7RTR - chains A and E of the 5 polymer chains in the assembly; structure by X-ray diffraction, 2.60 A resolution.

# Chain A
Name: HLA class I antigen
Source organism: Homo sapiens
Reference sequence: Q53Z42 (Q53Z42_HUMAN); residues -23 to 341 here correspond to UniProt positions 1-365 (UniProt number = residue number + 24)
Chain sequence (365 residues; each row starts with the number of its first residue; numbers below 1 keep their minus sign (Met-23 is residue -23)):
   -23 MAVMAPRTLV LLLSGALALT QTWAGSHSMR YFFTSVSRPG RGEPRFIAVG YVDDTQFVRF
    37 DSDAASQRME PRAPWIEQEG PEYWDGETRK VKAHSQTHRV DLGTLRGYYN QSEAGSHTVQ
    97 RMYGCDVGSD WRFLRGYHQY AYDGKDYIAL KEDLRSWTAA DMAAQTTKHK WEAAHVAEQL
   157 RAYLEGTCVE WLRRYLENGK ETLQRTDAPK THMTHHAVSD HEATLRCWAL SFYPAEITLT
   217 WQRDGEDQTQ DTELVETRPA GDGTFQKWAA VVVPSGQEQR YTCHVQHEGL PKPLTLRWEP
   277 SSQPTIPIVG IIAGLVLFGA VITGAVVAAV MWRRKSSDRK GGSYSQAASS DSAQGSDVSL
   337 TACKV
Disordered / not traced: -23 to 0, 219-222, 227, 249-250, 257, 275-341
Disulfide bonds: Cys101-Cys164, Cys203-Cys259

# Chain E
Name: YLQ-SG3 TCR beta chain (TRBV7-9)
Source organism: Homo sapiens
Chain sequence (241 residues; row label = number of the first residue in the row; note: 12 numbers in that range are skipped by the numbering (no residue carries them; nothing is unmodelled there)):
     1 DTGVSQNPRH KITKRGQNVT FRCDPISEH
    37 NRLYWYRQTL GQGPEFLTYF QN
    63 EAQLEKSRLL SDRFSAERP
    83 KGSFSTLEIQ RTEQGDSAMY LCASSPDIEQ YFGPGTRLTV TEDLKNVFPP EVAVFEPSEA
   143 EISHTQKATL VCLATGFYPD HVELSWWVNG KEVHSGVCTD PQPLKEQPAL NDSRYALSSR
   203 LRVSATFWQN PRNHFRCQVQ FYGLSENDEW TQDRAKPVTQ IVSAEAWGRA D
Disordered / not traced: 1-2
Disulfide bonds: Cys23-Cys104, Cys154-Cys219

# Interface between chain A and chain E
Residue-residue contacts (7; chain A residue first):
  Gln72(A) - Gln57(E)
  Gln72(A) - Leu66(E)
  Thr73(A) - Gln57(E)  hydrogen bond
  Val76(A) - Gln57(E)
  Val76(A) - Asn58(E)
  Gln155(A) - Asp109(E)
  Gln155(A) - Ile110(E)
Other interface residues (no listed pair), chain A (7 interface residues in all): Arg65, Ala150, Val152
Other interface residues (no listed pair), chain E (7 interface residues in all): Arg38, Glu67
From the paper, about this interface:
  - pairs named by the authors: Asp109(E)-Gln155(A)

# In short
The chain A/chain E interface involves 7 residues from each chain, with 1 hydrogen bond. The hydrogen-bonded
pair is Thr73(A)-Gln57(E). The authors report a contact between Asp109(E) and Gln155(A).
Here chain A is HLA class I antigen and chain E is YLQ-SG3 TCR beta chain (TRBV7-9), both from Homo sapiens.
Entry 7RTR (YLQ-SG3 TCR in complex with SARS-CoV-2 Spike-derived peptide S269-277 (YLQPRTFLL) presented by
HLA-A*02:01) was determined by X-ray diffraction, deposited together with 7RTD.
